PDB entry 6IM9 | X-ray diffraction, 3.30 A resolution | chains A and B

# Chain A
Protein: Blue copper oxidase CueO, PM2 peptide
Organism: Escherichia coli (strain K12)
UniProt: P36649 (CUEO_ECOLI); residue numbers follow UniProt; this construct covers 29-384, 396-516
Amino-acid sequence (509 residues; row label = number of the first residue in the row):
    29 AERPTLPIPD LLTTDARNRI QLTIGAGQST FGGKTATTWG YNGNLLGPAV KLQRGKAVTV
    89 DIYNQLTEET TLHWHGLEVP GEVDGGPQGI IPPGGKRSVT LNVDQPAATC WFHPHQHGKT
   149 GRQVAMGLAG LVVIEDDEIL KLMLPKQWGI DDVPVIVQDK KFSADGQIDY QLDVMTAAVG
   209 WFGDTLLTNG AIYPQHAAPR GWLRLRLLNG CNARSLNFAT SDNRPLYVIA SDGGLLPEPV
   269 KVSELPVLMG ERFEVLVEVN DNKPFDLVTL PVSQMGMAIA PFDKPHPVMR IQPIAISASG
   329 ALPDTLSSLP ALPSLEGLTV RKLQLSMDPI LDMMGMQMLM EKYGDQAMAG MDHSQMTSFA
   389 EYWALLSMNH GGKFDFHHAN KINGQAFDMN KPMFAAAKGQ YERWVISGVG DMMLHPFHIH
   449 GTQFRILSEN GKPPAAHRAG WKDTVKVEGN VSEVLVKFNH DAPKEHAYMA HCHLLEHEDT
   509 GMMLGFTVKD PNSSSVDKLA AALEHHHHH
Disordered / not traced: 29-30, 521-537
Sequence notes: engineered mutation Ile358 (Met in P36649); expression tag (517-537)
UniProt features mapped onto this chain:
  - binding site (Cu cation): His101, His103, His141, His143, His443, His446, His448, His499, Cys500, His501, His505
  - mutagenesis: Glu106 (E106F: Increases oxidase activity with ABTS as substrate), Gly304 (G304K: Retains 20% of cuprous oxidase activity. Increases oxidase activity with ABTS as substrate. Shows dramatic conformational changes in methionine-rich helix and the relative regulatory loop), Met355 (M355L: Almost loss of oxidase activity with 2,6-DMP as substrate. Loss of the copper tolerance phenotype), Asp360 (D360A: Strong decrease in oxidase activity with 2,6-DMP as substrate. Loss of the copper tolerance phenotype), Asp439 (D439A: Decrease in oxidase activity with 2,6-DMP as substrate), Met441 (M441L: Strong decrease in oxidase activity with 2,6-DMP as substrate. Affects copper incorporation into the T1 copper site), Cys500 to His501 (Residual DMP oxidase activity and loss of resistance to copper. Decreases copper content), Cys500 (C500S: Loss of cuprous oxidase activity)
What the authors report for this chain:
  - contacts within the chain: Ile358-Leu393 (hydrophobic contact), Met361-Tyr390 (hydrophobic contact)
  - mutagenesis - M358I: unchanged catalytic activity

# Chain B
Protein: E3 ubiquitin-protein ligase Mdm2
Organism: Homo sapiens
Notes: EC 2.3.2.27
UniProt: Q00987 (MDM2_HUMAN); residues 6-125 here = UniProt positions 6-125
Amino-acid sequence (122 residues; row label = number of the first residue in the row):
     4 GPMSVPTDGA VTTSQIPASE QETLVRPKPL LLKLLKSVGA QKDTYTMKEV LFYLGQYIMT
    64 KRLYDEKQQH IVYCSNDLLG DLFGVPSFSV KEHRKIYTMI YRNLVVVNQQ ESSDSGTSVS
   124 EN
Disordered / not traced: 4-24, 112-125
Sequence notes: expression tag (4-5)
UniProt features mapped onto this chain:
  - mutagenesis: Gly58 (G58A: No effect on its ability to induce apoptosis)

# How chain A and chain B interact
Pairs across the interface - 35 pairs, chain A then chain B:
  Ile358(A) - His96(B)
  Met361(A) - Lys94(B)
  Gln365(A) - Lys94(B)  hydrogen bond
  Met384(A) - Lys70(B)
  Met384(A) - Gln72(B)
  Thr385(A) - Gln72(B)  hydrogen bond (backbone-side chain)
  Ser386(A) - Gln72(B)
  Phe387(A) - Ile61(B)  hydrophobic
  Phe387(A) - Met62(B)  hydrophobic
  Phe387(A) - Tyr67(B)  hydrophobic
  Phe387(A) - Gln72(B)
  Phe387(A) - Val75(B)  hydrophobic
  Phe387(A) - Val93(B)  hydrophobic
  Tyr390(A) - Gln72(B)
  Tyr390(A) - His73(B)
  Tyr390(A) - Val93(B)
  Tyr390(A) - Lys94(B)
  Trp391(A) - Leu54(B)  hydrogen bond (side chain-backbone)
  Trp391(A) - Leu57(B)  hydrophobic
  Trp391(A) - Gly58(B)
  Trp391(A) - Ile61(B)  hydrophobic
  Trp391(A) - Val93(B)  hydrophobic
  Leu393(A) - His96(B)
  Leu394(A) - Val93(B)  hydrophobic
  Leu394(A) - His96(B)
  Leu394(A) - Tyr100(B)  hydrogen bond (backbone-side chain)
  Ser395(A) - Leu54(B)
  Ser395(A) - Tyr100(B)  hydrogen bond (backbone-side chain)
  Asn397(A) - His96(B)  hydrogen bond
  Asn397(A) - Tyr100(B)
  His398(A) - Thr26(B)
  His398(A) - Met50(B)
  His398(A) - Tyr100(B)  hydrogen bond (backbone-side chain)
  His398(A) - Tyr104(B)  hydrogen bond
  Gly400(A) - Arg97(B)
Interface residues without a listed pair, chain A (16 interface residues in all): Ala388
Interface residues without a listed pair, chain B (19 interface residues in all): Ile99
The authors on this interface:
  - pairs named by the authors: Gln365(A)-Lys94(B) (hydrogen bond)
  - interface residues, chain A: Asn397(A)

# In short
The interface between chain A and chain B involves 16 residues on one side and 19 on the other; the contacts
include 8 hydrogen bonds. Polar pairs include Gln365(A)-Lys94(B), Thr385(A)-Gln72(B) and Trp391(A)-Leu54(B).
The paper describes a hydrogen bond between Gln365(A) and Lys94(B). From the paper: M358I of chain A leaves
catalytic activity unchanged; the interface residue Asn397(A).
Here chain A is Blue copper oxidase CueO, PM2 peptide (Escherichia coli (strain K12)) and chain B is E3
ubiquitin-protein ligase Mdm2 (Homo sapiens). Entry 6IM9 (MDM2 bound CueO-PM2 sensor) was determined by X-ray
diffraction (same publication as 6IM7 and 6IM8).
